PDB entry 7D6G | X-ray diffraction, 1.65 A resolution | chain A

[Chain A]
Name: Dihydrofolate reductase
From: Escherichia coli (strain K12)
Notes: EC 1.5.1.3
Reference sequence: P0ABQ4 (DYR_ECOLI); numbering as in UniProt (aligned over 1-159)
Chain sequence (159 residues; numbered 1 to 159; the number before each row is that of its first residue):
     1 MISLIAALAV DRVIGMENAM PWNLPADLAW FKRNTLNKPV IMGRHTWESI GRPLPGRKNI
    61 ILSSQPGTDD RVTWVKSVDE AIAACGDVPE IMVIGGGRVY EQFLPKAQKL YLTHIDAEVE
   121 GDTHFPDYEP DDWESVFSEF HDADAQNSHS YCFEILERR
Ion coordination: Mn2+: D70, D87
Residues lining bound ligands:
  - folic acid (FOL): I5, A6, A7, M20, W22, D27, L28, A29, W30, F31, K32, T46, S49, I50, R52, L54, R57, I94, Y100, Y111, T113
  - NADP (NAP; NADP nicotinamide-adenine-dinucleotide phosphate): A6, A7, L8, I14, G15, M16, N18, A19, M20, W22, G43, R44, H45, T46, S49, L62, S63, S64, Q65, K76, S77, V78, I94, G95, G96, G97, R98, V99, Y100, Q102, T123
UniProt features mapped onto this chain:
  - binding site (substrate): I5, D27, R52, R57, T113
  - binding site (NADP(+)): A7, V13 to A19, H45, T46, S63, S64, K76, G95 to Q102
What the authors report for this chain:
  - binding site for folic acid: D27
  - catalytic residues: M20 (proposed by the authors, not directly observed)

[In short]
Bound to chain A: folic acid and NADP. The Mn2+ site is built by D70 and D87. From UniProt: 5
substrate-binding residues and 21 NADP+-binding residues. The paper reports the catalytic residue M20; a
binding site for folic acid at D27.
Chain A is Dihydrofolate reductase (Escherichia coli (strain K12)); the structure, Neutron crystal Structure
of E.coli Dihydrofolate Reductase complexed with folate and NADP+ at pH4.5, was determined by X-ray
diffraction together with 7D3Z, 7D49, 7D4L and 7D4X from the same study.
